PDB entry 3RL2 | X-ray diffraction, 2.39 A resolution | chains A and C of the 3 polymer chains in the assembly

Chain A:
Protein: HLA class I histocompatibility antigen, A-3 alpha chain
Organism: Homo sapiens
Notes: fragment: residues in UNP 25-298
UniProt: P04439 (1A03_HUMAN); residues 1-274 here correspond to UniProt positions 25-298 (UniProt number = residue number + 24)
Sequence (274 residues; each row starts with the number of its first residue):
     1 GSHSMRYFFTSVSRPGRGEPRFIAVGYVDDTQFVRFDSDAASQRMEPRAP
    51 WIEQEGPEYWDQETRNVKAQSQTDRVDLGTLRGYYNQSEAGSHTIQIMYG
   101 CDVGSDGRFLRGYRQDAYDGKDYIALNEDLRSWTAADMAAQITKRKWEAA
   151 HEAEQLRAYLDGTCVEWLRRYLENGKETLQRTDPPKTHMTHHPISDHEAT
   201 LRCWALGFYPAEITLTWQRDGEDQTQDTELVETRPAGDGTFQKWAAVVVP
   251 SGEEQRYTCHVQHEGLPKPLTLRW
Disulfides: Cys101-Cys164, Cys203-Cys259
Swiss-Prot annotation at these positions:
  - binding site (a peptide antigen): Tyr7, Thr73, Tyr84, Asp116, Thr143, Lys146, Tyr159, Tyr171
  - modified residue: Tyr59 (Sulfotyrosine)
  - glycosylation: Asn86 (N-linked (GlcNAc...) asparagine)

Chain C:
Protein: Nef73 peptide from Protein Nef
UniProt: Q9YYU8 (Q9YYU8_9HIV1); residues 1-10 here correspond to UniProt positions 73-82 (UniProt number = residue number + 72)
Sequence (10 residues; numbered 1 to 10; the number before each row is that of its first residue):
     1 QVPLRPMTYK

Interface between chain A and chain C:
Residue-residue contacts - 41 pairs, chain A then chain C:
  Tyr7(A) - Gln1(C)  hydrogen bond (side chain-backbone)
  Tyr7(A) - Val2(C)  hydrophobic
  Gln62(A) - Gln1(C)
  Glu63(A) - Gln1(C)
  Glu63(A) - Val2(C)  hydrogen bond (side chain-backbone)
  Asn66(A) - Val2(C)
  Asn66(A) - Pro3(C)
  Asn66(A) - Leu4(C)  hydrogen bond (side chain-backbone)
  Ala69(A) - Pro6(C)
  Gln70(A) - Pro6(C)
  Thr73(A) - Pro6(C)
  Thr73(A) - Met7(C)
  Thr73(A) - Tyr9(C)
  Val76(A) - Tyr9(C)  hydrophobic
  Asp77(A) - Tyr9(C)
  Asp77(A) - Lys10(C)  hydrogen bond (side chain-backbone)
  Thr80(A) - Lys10(C)
  Tyr84(A) - Lys10(C)  hydrogen bond (side chain-backbone)
  Ile95(A) - Lys10(C)
  Tyr99(A) - Val2(C)
  Tyr99(A) - Pro3(C)
  Arg114(A) - Met7(C)
  Asp116(A) - Lys10(C)  salt bridge
  Thr143(A) - Lys10(C)  hydrogen bond (side chain-backbone)
  Lys146(A) - Tyr9(C)
  Lys146(A) - Lys10(C)  hydrogen bond (side chain-backbone)
  Trp147(A) - Met7(C)  hydrophobic
  Trp147(A) - Thr8(C)  hydrogen bond (side chain-backbone)
  Trp147(A) - Tyr9(C)
  Trp147(A) - Lys10(C)
  Glu152(A) - Arg5(C)  salt bridge
  Glu152(A) - Met7(C)
  Glu152(A) - Thr8(C)  hydrogen bond (side chain-backbone)
  Gln155(A) - Arg5(C)
  Gln155(A) - Met7(C)
  Tyr159(A) - Gln1(C)  hydrogen bond (side chain-backbone)
  Tyr159(A) - Val2(C)
  Tyr159(A) - Pro3(C)
  Thr163(A) - Gln1(C)
  Trp167(A) - Gln1(C)  hydrogen bond
  Tyr171(A) - Gln1(C)  hydrogen bond (side chain-backbone)
Interface residues without a listed pair, chain A (33 interface residues in all): Met5, Met45, Tyr59, Leu81, Ile97, Tyr123, Trp133, Ala150, Leu156

Summary:
33 residues of chain A and 10 residues of chain C are in contact; the contacts include 12 hydrogen bonds and 2
salt bridges. Among the polar pairs are Asp116(A)-Lys10(C), Glu152(A)-Arg5(C) and Tyr7(A)-Gln1(C). UniProt
lists 8 peptide antigen-binding residues on chain A.
Here chain A is HLA class I histocompatibility antigen, A-3 alpha chain (Homo sapiens) and chain C is Nef73
peptide from Protein Nef. Entry 3RL2 (HIV Nef derived peptide Nef73 complexed to HLA-A*0301) was determined by
X-ray diffraction (same publication as 3RL1).
